Entry 7ELE (electron microscopy, 4.90 A resolution (low resolution: residue-level contacts below are approximate; hydrogen-bond / salt-bridge calls are withheld)); this record covers chains A and G.

# Chain A
Protein: Endoribonuclease Dicer homolog 1
Source organism: Arabidopsis thaliana
Notes: EC 3.1.26.-
UniProtKB: Q9SP32 (DCL1_ARATH); numbering as in UniProt (aligned over 1-1909)
Sequence (1909 residues; each row starts with the number of its first residue):
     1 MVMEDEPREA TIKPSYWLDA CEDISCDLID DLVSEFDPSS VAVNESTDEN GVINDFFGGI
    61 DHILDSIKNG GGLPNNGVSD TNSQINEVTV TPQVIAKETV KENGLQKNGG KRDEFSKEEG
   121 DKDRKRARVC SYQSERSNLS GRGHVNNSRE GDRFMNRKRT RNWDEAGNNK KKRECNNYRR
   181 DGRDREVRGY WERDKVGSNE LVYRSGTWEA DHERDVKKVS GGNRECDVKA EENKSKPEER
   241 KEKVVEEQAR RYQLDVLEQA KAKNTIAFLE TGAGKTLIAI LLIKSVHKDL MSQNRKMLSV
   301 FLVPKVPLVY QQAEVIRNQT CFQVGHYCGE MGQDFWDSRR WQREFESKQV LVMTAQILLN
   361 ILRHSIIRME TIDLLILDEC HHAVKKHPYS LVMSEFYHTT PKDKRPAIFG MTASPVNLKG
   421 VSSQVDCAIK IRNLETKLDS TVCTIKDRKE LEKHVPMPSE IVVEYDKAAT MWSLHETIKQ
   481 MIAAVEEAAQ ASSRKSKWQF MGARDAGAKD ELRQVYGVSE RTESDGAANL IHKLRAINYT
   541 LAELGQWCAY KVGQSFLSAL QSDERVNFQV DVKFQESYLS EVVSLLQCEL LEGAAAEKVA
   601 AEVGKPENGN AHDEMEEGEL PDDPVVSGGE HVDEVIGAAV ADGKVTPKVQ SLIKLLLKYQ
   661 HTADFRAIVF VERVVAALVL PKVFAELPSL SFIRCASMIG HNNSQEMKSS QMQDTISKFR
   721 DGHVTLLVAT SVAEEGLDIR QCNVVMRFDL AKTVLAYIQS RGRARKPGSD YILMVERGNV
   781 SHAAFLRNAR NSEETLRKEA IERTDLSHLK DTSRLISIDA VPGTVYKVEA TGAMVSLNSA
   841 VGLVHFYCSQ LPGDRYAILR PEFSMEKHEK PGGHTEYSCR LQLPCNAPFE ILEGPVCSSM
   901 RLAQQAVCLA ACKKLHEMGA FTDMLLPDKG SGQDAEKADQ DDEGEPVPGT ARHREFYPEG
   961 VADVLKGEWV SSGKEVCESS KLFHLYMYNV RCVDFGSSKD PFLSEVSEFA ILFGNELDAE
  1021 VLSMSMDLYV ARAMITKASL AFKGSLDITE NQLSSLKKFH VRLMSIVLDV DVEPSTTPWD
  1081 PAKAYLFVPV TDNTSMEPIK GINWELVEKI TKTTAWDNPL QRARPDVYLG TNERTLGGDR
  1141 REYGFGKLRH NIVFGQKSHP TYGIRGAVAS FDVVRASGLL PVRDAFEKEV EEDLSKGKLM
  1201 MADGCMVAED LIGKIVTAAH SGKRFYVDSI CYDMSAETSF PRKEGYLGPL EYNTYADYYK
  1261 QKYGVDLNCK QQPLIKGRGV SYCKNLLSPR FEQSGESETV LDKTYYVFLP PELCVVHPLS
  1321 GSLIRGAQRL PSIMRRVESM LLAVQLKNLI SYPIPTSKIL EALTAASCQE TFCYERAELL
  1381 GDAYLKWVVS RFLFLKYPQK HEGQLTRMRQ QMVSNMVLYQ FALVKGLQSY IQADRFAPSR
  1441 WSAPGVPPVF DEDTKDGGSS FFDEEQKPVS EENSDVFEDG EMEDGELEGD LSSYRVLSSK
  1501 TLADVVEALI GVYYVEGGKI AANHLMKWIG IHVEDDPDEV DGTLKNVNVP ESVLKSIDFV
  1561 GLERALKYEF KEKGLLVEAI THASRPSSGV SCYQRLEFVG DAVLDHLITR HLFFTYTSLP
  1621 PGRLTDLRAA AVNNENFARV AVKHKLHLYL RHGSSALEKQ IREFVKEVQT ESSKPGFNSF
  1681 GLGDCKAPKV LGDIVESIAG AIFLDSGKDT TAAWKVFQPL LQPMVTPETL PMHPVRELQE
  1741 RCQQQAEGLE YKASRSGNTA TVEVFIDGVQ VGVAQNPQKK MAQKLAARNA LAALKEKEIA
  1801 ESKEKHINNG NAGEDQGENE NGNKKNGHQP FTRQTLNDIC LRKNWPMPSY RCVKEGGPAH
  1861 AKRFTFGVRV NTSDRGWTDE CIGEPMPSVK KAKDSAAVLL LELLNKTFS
Not modelled in the structure: 1-249, 494-525, 595-650, 921-974, 985-1006, 1070-1084, 1092-1100, 1114-1198, 1215-1223, 1283-1299, 1431-1494, 1532-1557, 1670-1688, 1795-1909
Swiss-Prot annotation at these positions:
  - motif: Asp378 to His381 (DECH box)
  - binding site (ATP): Leu269 to Thr276
  - binding site (Mg(2+)): Glu1597, Asp1693, Glu1696
  - site: Lys1689 (Important for activity)
  - mutagenesis: Glu395 (E395K: In dcl1-13; early-flowering and decreased number of leaves. Suppresses hyl1 mutant phenotype), Pro415 (P415S: In sin1-1; impaired reproductive development), Ile431 (I431K: In sin1-2; impaired reproductive development), Asn1837 to Lys1843 (In caf-1; converts the floral meristem to an indeterminate state), Asn1844 to Ser1909 (In caf-1; converts the floral meristem to an indeterminate state)

# Chain G
Molecule: pre-miRNA 166f
Sequence (89 nucleotides; each row starts with the number of its first residue):
     1 UGAAUGAUGC CUGGCUCGAG ACCAUUCAAU CUCAUGAUCU CAUGAUUAUA ACGAUGAUGA
    61 UGAUGAUGUC GGACCAGGCU UCAUUCCCC
Not modelled in the structure: 1, 50-52, 55, 60

# How chain A and chain G interact
Contacting residue pairs (104):
  Pro304(A) - G53(G)
  Lys305(A) - U49(G)
  Lys305(A) - G53(G)
  Val306(A) - G53(G)
  Val306(A) - A54(G)
  Pro307(A) - G53(G)
  Glu330(A) - A54(G)
  Glu330(A) - G56(G)
  Met331(A) - G56(G)
  Met331(A) - A57(G)
  Gly332(A) - A57(G)
  Gln333(A) - A57(G)
  Asp334(A) - A57(G)
  Trp336(A) - A24(G)
  Trp336(A) - U25(G)
  Thr354(A) - A54(G)
  Gln356(A) - G53(G)
  Gln356(A) - A54(G)
  Ile357(A) - A54(G)
  His382(A) - G36(G)
  Val384(A) - G36(G)
  Lys386(A) - U35(G)
  Lys386(A) - G36(G)
  His387(A) - U35(G)
  His387(A) - G36(G)
  Asn417(A) - A37(G)
  Leu418(A) - A37(G)
  Lys419(A) - U38(G)
  Lys419(A) - C39(G)
  His532(A) - U46(G)
  Arg535(A) - U46(G)
  Arg535(A) - U47(G)
  Glu672(A) - U47(G)
  Glu672(A) - A48(G)
  Arg673(A) - U47(G)
  Arg673(A) - A48(G)
  Ser697(A) - A48(G)
  Ser697(A) - U49(G)
  Met698(A) - U49(G)
  Ile699(A) - A48(G)
  Ile699(A) - U49(G)
  His701(A) - U30(G)
  Asn702(A) - A29(G)
  Asn702(A) - U30(G)
  Asn703(A) - A28(G)
  Asn703(A) - A29(G)
  Lys708(A) - A28(G)
  Val732(A) - A48(G)
  Val732(A) - U49(G)
  Ala733(A) - U49(G)
  Lys752(A) - A37(G)
  Lys752(A) - U38(G)
  Lys752(A) - U47(G)
  Val841(A) - C33(G)
  His845(A) - C31(G)
  His845(A) - G56(G)
  His845(A) - A57(G)
  Ser849(A) - A57(G)
  Tyr856(A) - U30(G)
  Tyr856(A) - U58(G)
  Ala857(A) - U58(G)
  Lys1214(A) - C88(G)
  Lys1214(A) - C89(G)
  Phe1225(A) - C88(G)
  Phe1225(A) - C89(G)
  Arg1242(A) - U85(G)
  Arg1242(A) - C86(G)
  Tyr1259(A) - C89(G)
  Lys1262(A) - C87(G)
  Lys1262(A) - C88(G)
  Tyr1263(A) - C88(G)
  Tyr1263(A) - C89(G)
  Lys1303(A) - U84(G)
  Lys1303(A) - U85(G)
  Lys1303(A) - C86(G)
  Val1307(A) - C88(G)
  Val1307(A) - C89(G)
  Leu1309(A) - C89(G)
  Leu1313(A) - C89(G)
  Cys1314(A) - C89(G)
  Thr1625(A) - G71(G)
  Met1732(A) - A19(G)
  Val1735(A) - G18(G)
  Arg1736(A) - G18(G)
  Arg1736(A) - G71(G)
  Arg1736(A) - G72(G)
  Gln1739(A) - C17(G)
  Gln1739(A) - G18(G)
  Gln1739(A) - G71(G)
  Gln1739(A) - G72(G)
  Gln1739(A) - A73(G)
  Glu1740(A) - G72(G)
  Glu1740(A) - A73(G)
  Cys1742(A) - A73(G)
  Gln1743(A) - A73(G)
  Gln1743(A) - C74(G)
  Gln1744(A) - C74(G)
  Lys1752(A) - A63(G)
  Arg1755(A) - G62(G)
  Arg1755(A) - A63(G)
  Lys1779(A) - A19(G)
  Lys1779(A) - G20(G)
  Lys1780(A) - G18(G)
  Lys1780(A) - A19(G)
Other interface residues (no listed pair), chain A (72 interface residues in all): His381, Ile1212, Gly1213, Lys1243, Tyr1258, Tyr1306, Ser1367, Arg1628, Ala1746
Other interface residues (no listed pair), chain G (42 interface residues in all): C11, U32, G59, C70, C75

# Overview
72 residues of chain A and 42 residues of chain G are in contact. From UniProt: 8 ATP-binding residues, 3
Mg2+-binding residues and 12 mutagenesis sites on chain A.
Here chain A is Endoribonuclease Dicer homolog 1 (Arabidopsis thaliana) and chain G is pre-miRNA 166f. Entry
7ELE (Cryo-EM structure of Arabidopsis DCL1 in complex with pre-miRNA 166f) was determined by electron
microscopy (same publication as 7ELD).
